8RDJ - chains E and Y of the 24 polymer chains in the assembly; structure by electron microscopy, 2.62 A resolution.

# Chain E
Name: DNA-directed RNA polymerase subunit beta''
Source organism: Sinapis alba
UniProt: A0A6C0M829 (A0A6C0M829_SINAL); numbering as in UniProt (aligned over 1-1373)
Chain sequence (1373 residues; numbered 1 to 1373; the number before each row is that of its first residue):
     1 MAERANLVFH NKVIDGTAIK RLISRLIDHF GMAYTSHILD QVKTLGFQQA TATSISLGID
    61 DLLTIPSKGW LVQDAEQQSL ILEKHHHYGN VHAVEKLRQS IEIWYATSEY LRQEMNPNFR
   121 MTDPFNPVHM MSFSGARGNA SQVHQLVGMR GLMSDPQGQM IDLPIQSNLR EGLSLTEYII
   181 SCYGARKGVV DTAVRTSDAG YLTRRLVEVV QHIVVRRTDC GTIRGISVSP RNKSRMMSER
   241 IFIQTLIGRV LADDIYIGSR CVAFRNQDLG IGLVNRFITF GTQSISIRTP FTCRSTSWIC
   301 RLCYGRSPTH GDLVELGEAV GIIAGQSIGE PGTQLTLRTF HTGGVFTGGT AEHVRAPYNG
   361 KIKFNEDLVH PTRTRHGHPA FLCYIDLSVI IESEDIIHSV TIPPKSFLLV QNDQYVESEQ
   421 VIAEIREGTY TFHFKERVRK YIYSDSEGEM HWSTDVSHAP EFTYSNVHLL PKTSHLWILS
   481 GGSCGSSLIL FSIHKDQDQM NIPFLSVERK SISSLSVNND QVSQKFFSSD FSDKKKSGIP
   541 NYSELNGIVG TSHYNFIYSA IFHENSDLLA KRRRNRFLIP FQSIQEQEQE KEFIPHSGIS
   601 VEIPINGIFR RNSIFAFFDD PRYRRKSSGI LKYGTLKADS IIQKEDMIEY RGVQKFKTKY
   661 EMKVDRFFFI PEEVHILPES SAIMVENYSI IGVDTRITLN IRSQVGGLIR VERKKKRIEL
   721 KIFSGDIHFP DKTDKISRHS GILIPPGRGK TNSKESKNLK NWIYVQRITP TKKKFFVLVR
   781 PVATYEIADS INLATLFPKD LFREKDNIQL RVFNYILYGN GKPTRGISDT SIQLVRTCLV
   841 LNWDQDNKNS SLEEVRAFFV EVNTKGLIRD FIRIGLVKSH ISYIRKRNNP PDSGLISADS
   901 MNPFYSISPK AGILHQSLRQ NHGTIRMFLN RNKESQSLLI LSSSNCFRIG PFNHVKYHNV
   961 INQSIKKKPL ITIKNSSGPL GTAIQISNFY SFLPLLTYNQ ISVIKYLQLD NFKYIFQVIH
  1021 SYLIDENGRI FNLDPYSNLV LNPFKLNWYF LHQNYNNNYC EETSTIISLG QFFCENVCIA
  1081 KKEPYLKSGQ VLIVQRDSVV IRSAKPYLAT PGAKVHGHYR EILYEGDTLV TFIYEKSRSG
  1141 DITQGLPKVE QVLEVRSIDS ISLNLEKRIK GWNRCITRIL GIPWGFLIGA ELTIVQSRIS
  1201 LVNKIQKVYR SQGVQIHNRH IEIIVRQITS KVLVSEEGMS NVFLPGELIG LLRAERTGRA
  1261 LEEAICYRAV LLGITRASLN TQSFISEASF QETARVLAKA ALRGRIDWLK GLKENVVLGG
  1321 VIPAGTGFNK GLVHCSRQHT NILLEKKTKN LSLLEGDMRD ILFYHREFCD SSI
Unresolved in the structure: 1-4, 333-350, 427-435, 505-565, 581-598, 634-664, 748-759, 844-854, 877-884, 891-900, 906-921, 929-936, 951-971, 1057-1064, 1136-1144, 1156-1161, 1332-1359, 1370-1373
Bound ions: Zn2+: Cys220, Cys293, Cys300, Cys303

# Chain Y
Molecule: 81-nt DNA strand
Sequence (81 nucleotides; each row starts with the number of its first residue):
     1 GGCTTTCGCT TTCGCGTCTC TCTAAAATTG CAGTCCCGCG CGCCGTAGGA CGTACTGACC
    61 TCCATTTTAG GAACCAAATA A
Unresolved in the structure: 1-11, 52-81

# Interface between chain E and chain Y
Residue-residue contacts (10; chain E residue first):
  Thr196(E) - DC36(Y)  hydrogen bond to the base
  Ser197(E) - DC35(Y)  phosphate contact
  Ser197(E) - DC36(Y)  sugar contact
  Gly200(E) - DC36(Y)  sugar contact
  Tyr201(E) - DC35(Y)  phosphate contact
  Gln1291(E) - DT34(Y)  sugar contact
  Glu1292(E) - DG33(Y)  phosphate contact
  Glu1292(E) - DT34(Y)  hydrogen bond to the phosphate
  Arg1295(E) - DA32(Y)  phosphate contact
  Arg1295(E) - DG33(Y)  sugar contact

# In short
Chain E and chain Y form an interface of 7 and 5 residues respectively; the contacts include 2 hydrogen bonds.
Polar pairs include Thr196(E)-DC36(Y) and Glu1292(E)-DT34(Y). Cys220(E), Cys293(E), Cys300(E) and Cys303(E)
form the Zn2+ site.
Here chain E is DNA-directed RNA polymerase subunit beta'' (Sinapis alba) and chain Y is an 81-nt DNA strand.
Entry 8RDJ (Plastid-encoded RNA polymerase transcription elongation complex (Integrated model)) was determined
by electron microscopy (same publication as 8R5O, 8R6S and 8RAS).
